Entry 4N76 (X-ray diffraction, 2.89 A resolution); this record covers chains A and C of the 3 polymer chains in the assembly.

Chain A:
Protein: Argonaute
From: Thermus thermophilus
Reference sequence: Q746M7 (Q746M7_THET2); residue numbers follow UniProt; this construct covers 1-685
Chain sequence (685 residues; row label = number of the first residue in the row):
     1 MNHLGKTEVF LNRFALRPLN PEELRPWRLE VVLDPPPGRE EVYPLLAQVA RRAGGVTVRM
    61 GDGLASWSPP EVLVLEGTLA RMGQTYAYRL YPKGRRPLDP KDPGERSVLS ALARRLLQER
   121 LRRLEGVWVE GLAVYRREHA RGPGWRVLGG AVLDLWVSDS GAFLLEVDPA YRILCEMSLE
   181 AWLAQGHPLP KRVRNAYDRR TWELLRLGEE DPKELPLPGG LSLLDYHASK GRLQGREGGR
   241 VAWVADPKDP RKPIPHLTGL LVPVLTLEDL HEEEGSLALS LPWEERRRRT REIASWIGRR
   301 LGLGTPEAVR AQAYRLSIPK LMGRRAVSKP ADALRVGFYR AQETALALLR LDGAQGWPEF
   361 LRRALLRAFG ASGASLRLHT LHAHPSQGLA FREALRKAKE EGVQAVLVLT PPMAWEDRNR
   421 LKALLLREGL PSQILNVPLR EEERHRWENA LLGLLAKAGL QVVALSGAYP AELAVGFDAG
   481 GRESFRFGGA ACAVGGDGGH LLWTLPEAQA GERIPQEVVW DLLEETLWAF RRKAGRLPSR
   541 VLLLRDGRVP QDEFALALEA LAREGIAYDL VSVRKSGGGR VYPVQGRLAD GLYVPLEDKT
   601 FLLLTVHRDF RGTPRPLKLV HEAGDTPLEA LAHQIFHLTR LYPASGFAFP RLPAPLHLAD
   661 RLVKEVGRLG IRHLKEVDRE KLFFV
Unresolved in the structure: 1-2, 197-216, 240-255, 270-275
Metal / ion sites: Mn2+: Val685 (shared with DT1(C), DA3(C) of chain C)
Curated features (UniProtKB/Swiss-Prot):
  - active site: Asp478, Glu512, Asp546, Asp660
  - binding site (Mn(2+)): Asp478, Asp546, Asp660, Val685
  - mutagenesis: Arg172 (R172A: Reduced cleavage of target RNA; further decreased when associated with A-548), Tyr197 (Y197A: No change in cleavage of target RNA; when associated with 226-AHASKGA-232), Tyr226 to Arg232 (No change in cleavage of target RNA), Arg232 (R232A: No change in cleavage of target RNA), Arg418 to Lys422 (No cleavage of target RNA), Lys422 (K422A: No cleavage of target RNA), Lys457 (K457A: No cleavage of target RNA; when associated with 418-ANRLA-422), Asp478 (D478A: No cleavage of target RNA. No cleavage of tDNA, no DNA associates with TtAgo in E.coli; when associated with A-546 ...), Glu512 (E512A: No cleavage of tDNA), Asp546 (D546A: No cleavage of target RNA. No cleavage of tDNA, no DNA associates with TtAgo in E.coli; when associated with A-478 ...), Arg548 (R548A: Poor cleavage of target RNA), Asp660 (D660A: Poor cleavage of target RNA. No cleavage of tDNA)

Chain C:
Molecule: 21-nt DNA strand
Sequence (21 nucleotides; numbered 1 to 21; the number before each row is that of its first residue):
     1 TGAGGTAGTA GGTTGTATAG T
Unresolved in the structure: 11-21
Metal / ion sites: Mn2+: DT1, DA3 (shared with Val685(A) of chain A)

How chain A and chain C interact:
Contacting residue pairs (55):
  Ala170(A) - DG8(C)  phosphate contact
  Tyr171(A) - DG8(C)  hydrogen bond to the phosphate
  Tyr171(A) - DT9(C)  phosphate contact
  Arg172(A) - DT9(C)  salt bridge to the phosphate
  Arg172(A) - DA10(C)  salt bridge to the phosphate
  Ile173(A) - DG8(C)  phosphate contact
  Ile173(A) - DT9(C)  hydrogen bond to the phosphate
  Thr266(A) - DT9(C)  sugar contact
  Leu279(A) - DA7(C)  sugar contact
  Leu279(A) - DG8(C)  sugar contact
  Ser280(A) - DT6(C)  phosphate contact
  Ser280(A) - DA7(C)  phosphate contact
  Leu281(A) - DA7(C)  hydrogen bond to the phosphate
  Arg286(A) - DA7(C)  salt bridge to the phosphate
  Pro412(A) - DT1(C)  base contact
  Met413(A) - DT1(C)  hydrogen bond to the base
  Ala414(A) - DT1(C)  base contact
  Trp415(A) - DT1(C)  hydrogen bond to the base
  Arg418(A) - DT1(C)  salt bridge to the phosphate
  Lys422(A) - DT1(C)  salt bridge to the phosphate
  Ser432(A) - DT1(C)  phosphate contact
  Gln433(A) - DT1(C)  hydrogen bond to the phosphate
  Ile434(A) - DT1(C)  hydrogen bond to the phosphate
  Ile434(A) - DG2(C)  sugar contact
  Leu435(A) - DG2(C)  phosphate contact
  Asn436(A) - DT1(C)  phosphate contact
  Asn436(A) - DG2(C)  hydrogen bond to the phosphate
  His445(A) - DG2(C)  base contact
  Arg446(A) - DG2(C)  salt bridge to the phosphate
  Asn449(A) - DG2(C)  hydrogen bond to the base
  Asn449(A) - DA3(C)  hydrogen bond to the sugar
  Lys457(A) - DT1(C)  salt bridge to the phosphate
  Arg580(A) - DA7(C)  salt bridge to the phosphate
  Phe610(A) - DG4(C)  base contact
  Arg611(A) - DT6(C)  sugar contact
  Gly612(A) - DA7(C)  phosphate contact
  Thr613(A) - DT6(C)  sugar contact
  Thr613(A) - DA7(C)  hydrogen bond to the phosphate
  Pro614(A) - DT6(C)  phosphate contact
  Arg615(A) - DT6(C)  salt bridge to the phosphate
  Tyr642(A) - DG4(C)  phosphate contact
  Ala644(A) - DA3(C)  sugar contact
  Ser645(A) - DA3(C)  phosphate contact
  Ser645(A) - DG4(C)  sugar contact
  Phe647(A) - DG2(C)  base contact
  Ala648(A) - DG4(C)  sugar contact
  Phe649(A) - DG4(C)  phosphate contact
  Pro650(A) - DG4(C)  phosphate contact
  Pro650(A) - DG5(C)  phosphate contact
  Arg651(A) - DG5(C)  hydrogen bond to the phosphate
  Arg651(A) - DT6(C)  salt bridge to the phosphate
  His657(A) - DG4(C)  salt bridge to the phosphate
  Arg661(A) - DG4(C)  salt bridge to the phosphate
  Val685(A) - DT1(C)  phosphate contact
  Val685(A) - DA3(C)  phosphate contact
Interface residues without a listed pair, chain A (45 interface residues in all): Val264, Leu265, Val606

Summary:
45 residues of chain A and 10 residues of chain C are in contact, with 12 hydrogen bonds and 12 salt bridges.
Polar contacts include Met413(A)-DT1(C), Trp415(A)-DT1(C) and Asn449(A)-DG2(C). From UniProt: 4 active-site
residues, 4 Mn2+-binding residues and 20 mutagenesis sites on chain A.
Chain A is Argonaute (Thermus thermophilus) and chain C is a 21-nt DNA strand; the structure, Structure of
Thermus thermophilus Argonaute bound to guide DNA and cleaved target DNA with Mn2+, was determined by X-ray
diffraction together with 4KPY, 4N41, 4N47, 4NCA and 4NCB from the same study.
